Entry 5N6F (X-ray diffraction, 1.12 A resolution); this record covers chain A.

# Chain A
Molecule: Queuine tRNA-ribosyltransferase
Organism: Zymomonas mobilis subsp. mobilis (strain ATCC 31821 / ZM4 / CP4)
Notes: EC 2.4.2.29
Reference sequence: P28720 (TGT_ZYMMO); residues 10-384 here = UniProt positions 10-384
Amino-acid sequence (375 residues; numbered 10 to 384; the number before each row is that of its first residue):
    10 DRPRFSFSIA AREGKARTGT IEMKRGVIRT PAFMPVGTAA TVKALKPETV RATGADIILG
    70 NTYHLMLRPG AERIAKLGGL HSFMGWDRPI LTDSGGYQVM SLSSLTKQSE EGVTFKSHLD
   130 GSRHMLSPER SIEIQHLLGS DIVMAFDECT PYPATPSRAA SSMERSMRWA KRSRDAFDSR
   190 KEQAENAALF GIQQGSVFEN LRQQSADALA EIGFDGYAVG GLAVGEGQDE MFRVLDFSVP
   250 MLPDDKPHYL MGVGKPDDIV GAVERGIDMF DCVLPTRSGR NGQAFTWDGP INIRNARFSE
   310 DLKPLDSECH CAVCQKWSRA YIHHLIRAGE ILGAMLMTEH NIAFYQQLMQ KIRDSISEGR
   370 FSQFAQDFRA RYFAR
Disordered / not traced: 47, 110-115, 128-130
Construct notes: conflict K312 (Thr in P28720)
Metal / ion sites: Zn2+: C318, C320, C323, H349
Residues lining bound ligands: guanine (GUN): D102, S103, Y106, D156, I201, Q203, G229, G230, A232, M260, G261
Swiss-Prot annotation at these positions:
  - region (RNA binding): G261 to D267, T285 to R289
  - active site: D102 (Proton acceptor), D280 (Nucleophile)
  - binding site (substrate): D102 to Y106, D156, Q203, G230
  - binding site (Zn(2+)): C318, C320, C323, H349
Reported in the primary citation:
  - binding site for guanine: D102, Y106, D156, Q203, G230

# In short
Chain A binds guanine. C318, C320, C323 and H349 form the Zn2+ site. UniProt lists active-site residues D102
and D280, 8 substrate-binding residues and 4 Zn2+-binding residues. The paper reports a binding site for
guanine at D102, Y106 and D156 among others.
Chain A is Queuine tRNA-ribosyltransferase (Zymomonas mobilis subsp. mobilis (strain ATCC 31821 / ZM4 / CP4));
the structure, Crystal structure of TGT in complex with guanine fragment, was determined by X-ray diffraction,
deposited together with 6FSO, 5V3C, 5UTI, 5UTJ and 5SW3.
